6XY0 - chains A and D of the 4 polymer chains in the assembly; structure by X-ray diffraction, 1.11 A resolution.

Chain A (and D):
Molecule: 3-ek-4
Notes: chain D of this document is another copy of the same molecule, construct and numbering; everything in this record applies to it too
Sequence (32 residues; numbered 0 to 31; the number before each row is that of its first residue; numbering starts at 0):
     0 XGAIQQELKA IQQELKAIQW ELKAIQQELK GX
Not modelled in the structure: 31
Modified / non-standard residues: ACE (acetyl group) at position 0; NH2 (amino group) at position 31

Interface between chain A and chain D:
Contacting residue pairs (18; chain A residue first):
  Gln-4(A) / Glu-6(D)
  Leu-7(A) / Glu-6(D)
  Leu-7(A) / Leu-7(D)  hydrophobic
  Leu-7(A) / Ile-10(D)  hydrophobic
  Ile-10(A) / Ile-10(D)  hydrophobic
  Gln-11(A) / Ile-10(D)
  Gln-11(A) / Glu-13(D)  hydrogen bond
  Leu-14(A) / Glu-13(D)
  Leu-14(A) / Leu-14(D)  hydrophobic
  Ile-17(A) / Ile-17(D)  hydrophobic
  Gln-18(A) / Glu-13(D)  hydrogen bond
  Gln-18(A) / Ile-17(D)
  Leu-21(A) / Ile-17(D)  hydrophobic
  Leu-21(A) / Glu-20(D)
  Leu-21(A) / Leu-21(D)  hydrophobic
  Gln-25(A) / Glu-20(D)  hydrogen bond
  Gln-25(A) / Ile-24(D)
  Leu-28(A) / Ile-24(D)  hydrophobic
Interface residues without a listed pair, chain A (12 interface residues in all): Ile-3, Ile-24
Interface residues without a listed pair, chain D (12 interface residues in all): Ile-3, Glu-27, Leu-28

Summary:
The chain A/chain D interface involves 12 residues from each chain; the contacts include 3 hydrogen bonds.
Polar pairs include Gln-11(A)/Glu-13(D), Gln-18(A)/Glu-13(D) and Gln-25(A)/Glu-20(D).
Both chains are 3-ek-4. Entry 6XY0 (Crystal structure of a de novo designed parallel four-helix coiled coil,
3-EK-4) was determined by X-ray diffraction, deposited together with 6XXZ and 6XY1.
